Entry 8EVH (electron microscopy, 2.85 A resolution); this record covers chains F and J of the 13 polymer chains in the assembly.

Chain F:
Name: Histone H4
Organism: Homo sapiens
Reference sequence: P62805 (H4_HUMAN); residues 0-102 here correspond to UniProt positions 1-103 (UniProt number = residue number + 1)
Sequence (103 residues; row label = number of the first residue in the row; numbering starts at 0):
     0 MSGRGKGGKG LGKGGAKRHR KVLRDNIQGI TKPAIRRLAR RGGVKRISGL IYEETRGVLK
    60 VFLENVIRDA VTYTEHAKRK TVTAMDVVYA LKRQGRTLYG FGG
Unresolved in the structure: 0-20, 102
UniProt features mapped onto this chain:
  - DNA-binding region: Lys-16 to Lys-20
  - modified residue: Ser-1 (N-acetylserine), Arg-3 (Asymmetric dimethylarginine), Lys-5 (N6-(2-hydroxyisobutyryl)lysine), Lys-8 (N6-(2-hydroxyisobutyryl)lysine), Lys-12 (N6-(2-hydroxyisobutyryl)lysine), Lys-16 (N6-(2-hydroxyisobutyryl)lysine), Lys-20 (N6,N6,N6-trimethyllysine), Lys-31 (N6-(2-hydroxyisobutyryl)lysine), Lys-44 (N6-(2-hydroxyisobutyryl)lysine), Ser-47 (Phosphoserine), Tyr-51 (Phosphotyrosine), Lys-59 (N6-(2-hydroxyisobutyryl)lysine), Lys-77 (N6-(2-hydroxyisobutyryl)lysine), Lys-79 (N6-(2-hydroxyisobutyryl)lysine), Thr-80 (Phosphothreonine), Tyr-88 (Phosphotyrosine), Lys-91 (N6-(2-hydroxyisobutyryl)lysine)
  - cross-link (Glycyl lysine isopeptide (Lys-Gly)): Lys-12 (interchain with G-Cter in SUMO2), Lys-20 (interchain with G-Cter in SUMO2), Lys-31 (interchain with G-Cter in SUMO2), Lys-59 (interchain with G-Cter in SUMO2), Lys-79 (interchain with G-Cter in SUMO2), Lys-91 (interchain with G-Cter in SUMO2)

Chain J:
Molecule: 162-nt DNA strand
Sequence (162 nucleotides; each row starts with the number of its first residue):
     1 AAATAGGAAC CCCACATGCC CTGTGTCTGC AAGTACAGAA CTAGCCAGAC AGACTGACCT
    61 ATTTTTGTGA GGGGAATCGG GAAGTATCCA TTGCTAAGAC TCAGCAATGC TGCAACTCTC
   121 AGCAACCAGC TGAAGATCAG CAGCCGAGAG GCCCTGCACC TA
Unresolved in the structure: 142-162

Interface between chain F and chain J:
Residue-residue contacts - 11 pairs, chain F then chain J:
  Arg-35(F) with DA75(J), salt bridge to the phosphate
  Arg-45(F) with DG74(J), hydrogen bond to the sugar; DA75(J), phosphate contact
  Ile-46(F) with DG74(J), sugar contact; DA75(J), hydrogen bond to the phosphate
  Ser-47(F) with DG74(J), hydrogen bond to the phosphate
  Gly-48(F) with DG74(J), hydrogen bond to the phosphate
  Arg-78(F) with DT95(J), phosphate contact
  Lys-79(F) with DC94(J), salt bridge to the phosphate; DT95(J), hydrogen bond to the phosphate
  Thr-80(F) with DT95(J), hydrogen bond to the phosphate
Other interface residues (no listed pair), chain F (10 interface residues in all): Lys-44, Lys-77
Other interface residues (no listed pair), chain J (6 interface residues in all): DG73, DA96

In short:
10 residues of chain F and 6 residues of chain J are in contact, with 6 hydrogen bonds and 2 salt bridges.
Among the polar pairs are Arg-45(F)/DG74(J), Ile-46(F)/DA75(J) and Ser-47(F)/DG74(J). From UniProt: a
DNA-binding region on chain F.
Chain F is Histone H4 (Homo sapiens) and chain J is a 162-nt DNA strand; the structure, CX3CR1 nucleosome and
wild type PU.1 complex, was determined by electron microscopy together with 8EVI, 8EVJ and 8SYP from the same
study.
